8P8V - chains 1 and 3 of the 59 polymer chains in the assembly; structure by electron microscopy, 8.70 A resolution (very low resolution: no residue pairs are listed; an interface is given only as per-side residue counts).

# Chain 1
Molecule: 50S ribosomal protein L35
Organism: Mycoplasmoides pneumoniae M129
UniProt: P75447 (RL35_MYCPN); residues 1-59 here = UniProt positions 1-59
Amino-acid sequence (59 residues; each row starts with the number of its first residue):
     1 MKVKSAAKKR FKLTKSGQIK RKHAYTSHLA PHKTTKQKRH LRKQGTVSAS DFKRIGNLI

# Chain 3
Molecule: 23S ribosomal RNA
Organism: Mycoplasmoides pneumoniae M129
Sequence (2907 nucleotides; row label = number of the first residue in the row):
     1 UACAAUAAGU UACUAAGGGC UUAUGGUGGA UGCCUUGGCA CUAAUAGGCG AUGAAGGACG
    61 UGUUAACCUG CGAUAAGCUU CGGGUAGGUG GUAAGAACCU CAGAUCCGGA GAUUUCCGAA
   121 UGGAGCAAUC CGGUAGUUGG AAACAGCUAU CAUUAAUUGA UGAAUAAAUA GUCAAUUAAA
   181 GCAAUACGUG GUGAAGUGAA ACAUCUCAGU AGCCACAGGA AAAGAAAACG AAUGUGAUUC
   241 CGUGUGUAGU GGCGAGCGAA AGCGGAACAG GCCAAACUUA UCAUUAGAUA GGGGUUGUAG
   301 GGCUUGCAAU GUGGACUUGA AAACGAUAGA AGAAGCUGUU GGAAAGCAGC GCGCAAAAGG
   361 GUGAUAGCCC CGUAUUUGAA AUUGUUUUCA UACCUAGCGA GAUCCCUGAG UAGCUCGGAA
   421 AACGUUAUUU UGAGUGAAUC UGCCCAGACC AUUGGGUAAG CCUAAAUACU AAUUAGUGAC
   481 CGAUAGCGAA ACAGUACCGU GAGGGAAAGG UGAAAAGAAC CCAGAGAUGG GAGUGAAAUA
   541 GAUUCUGAAA CCAUAUGCCU ACAACGUGUC AGAGCACAUU AAUGUGUGAU GGCGUGCGUU
   601 UUGAAGUAUG AGCCGGCGAG UUAUGAUAGC AAGCGUUAGU UAACCAGGAG AUGGGGAGCU
   661 GUAGCGAAAG CGAGUUUUAA AAGAGCGUUU GUUUGUUAUU AUAGACCCGA AACGGGUUGA
   721 GCUAGUCAUG AGCAGGUUGA AGGUUGAGUA ACAUCAACUG GAGGACCGAA CCGACUCUCG
   781 UUGAAACGAU AGCGGAUGAC UUGUGAUUAG GGGUGAAAUU CCAAUCGAAA UCCGUGAUAG
   841 CUGGUUCUCG UCGAAAUAGC UUUAAGGCUA GCGUGAGAUC ACAAAUAAGU GGAGGUAAAG
   901 CUACUGAAUG UAUGAUGGCG CCACCUAGGC GUACUGAAUA CAAUUAAACU CUGAAUGCCA
   961 UUUAUUUUAU UCUCGCAGUC AGACAGUGGG GGAUAAGCUU CAUUGUCAAG AGGGGAAGAG
  1021 CCCAGAUCAU UAAAUAAGGU CCCCAAAAUA UACUAAGUGG AAAAGGAUGU GAAAGUGCUA
  1081 AAACAGCAAG GAUGUUGGCU UAGAAGCAGC CAUCGUUUAA AGAGUGCGUA ACAGCUCACU
  1141 UGUCGAGUGU UUUUGCGCCG AAGAUGUAAC GGGGCUAAGU AUAUUACCGA AUUUAUGGAU
  1201 AAGAUUUAUA UCUUGUGGUA GACGAGCGUU GUAUUGGAGU UGAAGUCAAA GCGUGAGCAU
  1261 UGGUGGAUCC AAUACAAGUG AGAAUGCCGG CAUGAGUAAC GCUUGGGAGU GAGAAUCUCC
  1321 CAAACCGAUU GACUAAGGUU UCCUGGACCA GGGUCGUCCU UCCAGGGUUA GUCUGGACCU
  1381 AAGCUGAGGC UGAAAAGCGU AGGCGAUGGA CAACAGGUUA AUAUUCCUGU ACUUACAGUU
  1441 AGACUGAUGG AGUGACAAAG AAGGUUUUCC ACCCCCAUAA UUGGAUUUGG GGAUAAAUCA
  1501 UAAGGUGGUA CAAUAGGCAA AUCCGUUGUG CAUAACAUUG AGUGAUGAUG UCGAGUGAAU
  1561 GAGUGAUCAA GUAGCGAAGG UGGUAUUAAU CAUGCUUUCA AGAAAAGCUU CUAGGGUUAA
  1621 UCUAGCUGUA ACCAGUACCG AGAACGAACA CACGUAGUCA AGGAGAGGAU CCUAAGGUUA
  1681 GCGAGUGAAC UAUAGCCAAG GAACUCUGCA AAUUAACCCC GUAAGUUAGC GAGAAGGGGU
  1741 GCUUAUGUAA AAGUAAGCCG CAGUGAAGAA CGAGGGGGGA CUGUUUAACU AAAACACAAC
  1801 UCUAUGCCAA ACCGUAAGGU GAUGUAUAUG GGGUGACACC UGCCCAGUGC UGGAAGGUUA
  1861 AAGAAGGAGG UUAGCGCAAG CGAAGCUUUU AACUGAAGCC CCAGUGAACG GCGGCCGUAA
  1921 CUAUAACGGU CCUAAGGUAG CGAAAUUCCU AGUCGGGUAA AUUCCGUCCC GCUUGAAUGG
  1981 UGUAACCAUC UCUUGACUGU CUCGGCUAUA GACUCGGUGA AAUCCAGGUA CGGGUGAAGA
  2041 CACCCGUUAG GCGCAACGGG ACGGAAAGAC CCCGUGAAGC UUUACUGUAG CUUAAUAUUG
  2101 AUCAGGACAU UAUCAUGUAG AGAAUAGGUA GGAGCAAUCG AUGCAAGUUC GCUAGGACUU
  2161 GUUGAUGCGA AAGGUGGAAU ACUACCCUUG GUUGUGUGCU GUUCUAAUUG GUAACUGUUA
  2221 UCCAGUUUCA AGACAGUGUU AGGUGGGCAG UUUGACUGGG GCGGUCGCCU CCUAAAAGGU
  2281 AACGGAGGCG UACAAAGGUA CCUUCAGUAC GGUUGGAAAU CGUAUGUAGA GUGUAAUGGU
  2341 GUAAGGGUGC UUGACUGUGA GACAUACAGG UCGAACAGGU GAGAAAUCAG GUCAUAGUGA
  2401 UCCGGUGGUC CAGUAUGGAA UGGCCAUCGC UCAACGGAUA AAAGCUACUC CGGGGAUAAC
  2461 AGGCUGAUAC UGCCCAAGAG UUCAUAUCGA CGGCAGUGUU UGGCACCUCG AUGUCGACUC
  2521 AUCUCAUCCU CGAGCUGAAG CAGGUUCGAA GGGUUCGGCU GUUCGCCGAU UAAAGAGAUA
  2581 CGUGAGUUGG GUUCAAACCG UCGUGAGACA GGUUGGUCCC UAUCUAUUGU GCCCGUAGGA
  2641 AGAUUGAAGA GUGUUGCUUC UAGUACGAGA GGACCGAAGC GAGGACACCU CUUAUGCUCC
  2701 AGUUGUAGCG CCAGCUGCAC CGCUGGGUAG UAACGUGUCU AUUAGAUAAA CGCUGAAAGC
  2761 AUCUAAGUGU GAAACUAUCU CAAAGAUUAA UCUUCCCAUU UCGCAAGAAA GUAAGAGCCG
  2821 UCAAAGACGA UGACGUUGAU AGGUUACAGG UGUAAGCAUA GUGAUAUGUU GAGCUGAGUA
  2881 AUACUAAUUG CUCGAGGACU UAUUGGA
Disordered / not traced: 1-7, 2901-2907
Modified residues: 1MG (1N-methylguanosine-5'-monophosphate) at position 783; OMG (o2'-methylguanosine-5'-monophosphate) at position 2259; 2MA (2-methyladenosine-5'-monophosphate) at position 2511
Metal / ion sites: Mg2+ site 1: A16, G17; Mg2+ site 2 near U197 (its only coordinating residue here); Mg2+ site 3: A201, C202; Mg2+ site 4 near A222 (its only coordinating residue here); Mg2+ site 5 near A331 (its only coordinating residue here); Mg2+ site 6 near A333 (its only coordinating residue here); Mg2+ site 7 near A366 (its only coordinating residue here); Mg2+ site 8: U428, C445; Mg2+ site 9 near G442 (its only coordinating residue here); Mg2+ site 10: G447, A2415; Mg2+ site 11 near A458 (its only coordinating residue here); Mg2+ site 12: U484, A508; 139 more Mg2+ sites not listed; 1 more K+ sites not listed
Residues lining bound ligands: chloramphenicol (CLM): G2068, A2069, A2459, C2460, 2MA_2511, U2512, G2513, U2514, U2593

# How chain 1 and chain 3 interact
At this resolution (9 A) residue pairs are not listed: 43 residues of chain 1 and 58 of chain 3 lie at the interface.

# In short
43 residues of chain 1 and 58 residues of chain 3 are in contact. Ligands of chain 3: chloramphenicol. A16(3)
and G17(3) coordinate Mg2+ site 1. A201(3) and C202(3) coordinate Mg2+ site 3.
Here chain 1 is 50S ribosomal protein L35 and chain 3 is 23S ribosomal RNA, both from Mycoplasmoides
pneumoniae M129. Entry 8P8V (Mycoplasma pneumoniae di-ribosome in chloramphenicol-treated cells (leading 70S))
was determined by electron microscopy, deposited together with 8P6P, 8P7X, 8P7Y, 8P8B and 8P8W.
